PDB entry 6KYK | X-ray diffraction, 2.82 A resolution | chains A and C of the 3 polymer chains in the assembly

[Chain A]
Protein: SH3 and multiple ankyrin repeat domains protein 3
From: Mus musculus
Notes: fragment: NTD-ANK tandem
Reference sequence: Q4ACU6 (SHAN3_MOUSE); residues 1-368 here = UniProt positions 1-368
Sequence (374 residues; row label = number of the first residue in the row; numbers below 1 keep their minus sign (Gly-5 is residue -5)):
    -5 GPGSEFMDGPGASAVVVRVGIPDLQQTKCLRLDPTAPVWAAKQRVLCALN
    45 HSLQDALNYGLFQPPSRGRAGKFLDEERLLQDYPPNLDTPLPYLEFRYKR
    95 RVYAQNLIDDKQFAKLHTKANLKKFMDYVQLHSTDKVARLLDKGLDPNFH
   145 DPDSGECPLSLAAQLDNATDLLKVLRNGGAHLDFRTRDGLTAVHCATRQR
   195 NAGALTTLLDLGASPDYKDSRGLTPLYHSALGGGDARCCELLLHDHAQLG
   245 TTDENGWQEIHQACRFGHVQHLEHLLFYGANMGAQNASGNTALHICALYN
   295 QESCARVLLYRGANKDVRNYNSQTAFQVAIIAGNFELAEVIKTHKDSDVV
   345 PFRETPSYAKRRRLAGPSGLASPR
Not modelled in the structure: -5 to 4, 364-368
Sequence notes: expression tag (-5 to 0); engineered mutation Arg231 (Leu in Q4ACU6), Tyr304 (Phe in Q4ACU6)
Disulfides: Cys258-Cys290
UniProt features mapped onto this chain:
  - modified residue: Tyr122 (Phosphotyrosine)
From the paper describing this entry:
  - mutagenesis - K22A (3.4 \mu M): decreased binding to Ras-related protein Rap-1b (chain C)
  - mutagenesis - K22A/R72E, R72E: abolished binding to Ras-related protein Rap-1b (chain C)

[Chain C]
Protein: Ras-related protein Rap-1b
From: Homo sapiens
Reference sequence: P61224 (RAP1B_HUMAN); residues 1-167 here = UniProt positions 1-167
Sequence (170 residues; each row starts with the number of its first residue; numbers below 1 keep their minus sign (Gly-2 is residue -2)):
    -2 GPHMREYKLVVLGSGGVGKSALTVQFVQGIFVEKYDPTIEDSYRKQVEVD
    48 AQQCMLEILDTAGTEQFTAMRDLYMKNGQGFALVYSITAQSTFNDLQDLR
    98 EQILRVKDTDDVPMILVGNKCDLEDERVVGKEQGQNLARQWNNCAFLESS
   148 AKSKINVNEIFYDLVRQINR
Not modelled in the structure: -2
Sequence notes: expression tag (-2 to 0)
Ion coordination: Mg2+: Thr35 (together with GMP-PNP)
Ligand contacts: GMP-PNP (GNP; phosphoaminophosphonic acid-guanylate ester): Ser11, Gly12, Gly13, Val14, Gly15, Lys16, Ser17, Ala18, Phe28, Val29, Glu30, Lys31, Tyr32, Asp33, Pro34, Thr35, Thr58, Ala59, Gly60, Thr61, Asn116, Lys117, Asp119, Leu120, Ser147, Ala148, Lys149
UniProt features mapped onto this chain:
  - motif: Tyr32 to Tyr40 (Effector region)
  - binding site (GTP): Gly10 to Ala18, Asp57 to Thr61, Asn116 to Asp119, Ser147 to Lys149
  - modified residue: Ser39 (ADP-ribosylserine)
  - natural variant: Gly12 (G12E: In THC11; G12V: In THC11), Ala59 (A59G: In THC11), Gly60 (G60R: In THC11)
  - mutagenesis: Gln25 (Q25A: Impairs interaction with KRIT1), Tyr32 (Y32A: 25-fold reduction in RAP1GAP-stimulated GTPase activity; Y32F: 2-fold reduction in RAP1GAP-stimulated GTPase activity), Glu37 (E37A: Strong reduction in nucleotide exchange with EPAC2), Asp38 (D38A: Impairs interaction with KRIT1), Gln63 (Q63E: Abolishes complex formation with RAP1GAP. Loss GTPase activity), Phe64 (F64A: Abolishes complex formation with RAP1GAP. Loss GTPase activity)

[Interface between chain A and chain C]
Contacting residue pairs (18):
  Val10(A) - Ile36(C)  hydrophobic
  Arg12(A) - Glu37(C)  salt bridge
  Gln19(A) - Ser39(C)
  Gln19(A) - Arg41(C)
  Gln20(A) - Gln25(C)
  Gln20(A) - Ser39(C)
  Gln20(A) - Tyr40(C)
  Thr21(A) - Asp38(C)
  Thr21(A) - Ser39(C)  hydrogen bond (backbone-backbone)
  Lys22(A) - Glu37(C)
  Lys22(A) - Asp38(C)  salt bridge
  Lys22(A) - Tyr40(C)  hydrogen bond
  Cys23(A) - Ile36(C)  hydrophobic
  Cys23(A) - Glu37(C)  hydrogen bond (backbone-backbone)
  Cys23(A) - Asp38(C)
  Arg25(A) - Ile36(C)
  Arg25(A) - Glu62(C)  salt bridge
  Ser46(A) - Gln25(C)  hydrogen bond
Other interface residues (no listed pair), chain A (11 interface residues in all): Leu24, Asn44
Other interface residues (no listed pair), chain C (11 interface residues in all): Val21, Lys31, Phe64
From the paper, about this interface:
  - residue pairs: Arg12(A)-Glu37(C) (salt bridge), Lys22(A)-Tyr40(C) (hydrogen bond)

[In short]
Chain A and chain C each contribute 11 residues to their interface; the contacts include 4 hydrogen bonds and
3 salt bridges. Polar contacts include Arg12(A)-Glu37(C), Lys22(A)-Asp38(C) and Arg25(A)-Glu62(C). The paper
describes a salt bridge between Arg12(A) and Glu37(C); a hydrogen bond between Lys22(A) and Tyr40(C). From the
paper: K22A/R72E and R72E of chain A abolish binding to Ras-related protein Rap-1b (chain C); K22A of chain A
reduces binding to Ras-related protein Rap-1b (chain C).
Chain A is SH3 and multiple ankyrin repeat domains protein 3 (Mus musculus) and chain C is Ras-related protein
Rap-1b (Homo sapiens); the structure, Crystal structure of Shank3 NTD-ANK mutant in complex with Rap1, was
determined by X-ray diffraction (same publication as 6KYH).
